PDB entry 6AZ1 | electron microscopy, 2.70 A resolution | chains G and 1 of the 38 polymer chains in the assembly

# Chain G
Molecule: ribosomal protein S6e
Organism: Leishmania donovani
Amino-acid sequence (249 residues; numbered 1 to 249; the number before each row is that of its first residue):
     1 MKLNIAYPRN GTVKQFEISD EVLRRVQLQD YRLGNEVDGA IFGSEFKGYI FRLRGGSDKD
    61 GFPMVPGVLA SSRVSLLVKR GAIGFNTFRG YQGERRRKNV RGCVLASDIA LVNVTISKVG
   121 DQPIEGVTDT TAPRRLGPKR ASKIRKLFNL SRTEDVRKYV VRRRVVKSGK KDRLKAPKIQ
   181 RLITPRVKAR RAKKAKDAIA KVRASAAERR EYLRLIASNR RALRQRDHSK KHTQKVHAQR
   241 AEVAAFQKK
Disordered / not traced: 239-249

# Chain 1
Molecule: ribosomal RNA 18S
Organism: Leishmania donovani
Sequence (2203 nucleotides; each row starts with the number of its first residue):
     1 GAUCUGGUUG AUUCUGCCAG UAGUCAUXUG CUUGUUUCAA GGACUUAGCC AUGCAUGCCU
    61 CAGAAUCACU GCAUUUGCAG GAAUCUGCGC AUGGCUCXUU ACAUCAGACG UAAUCUGCCG
   121 CAAAAAUCUU GCGGUUUCCG CAAAAUUGGA UAACUUGGCG AAACGCCAAG CUAAUACAUG
   181 AACCAACCGG GUGUUCUCCA CUCCAGACGG UGGGCAACCA UCGUCGUGAG ACGCCCAGCG
   241 AAUGAAUGAC AGUAAAACCA AUGCCUUCAC UGGCAGUAAC ACCCAGCAGU GUUGACUCAA
   301 UUCAUUCCGU GCGAAAGCCG GCUUGUUCCG GCGUCUUUUG ACGAACAACU GCCCUAUCAG
   361 CUGGUGAUGG CCGUGUAGUG GACUGCCAUG GCGUUGACGG GAGCGGGGGA UUAGGGUUCG
   421 AUUCCGGAGA GGGAGCCUGA GAAAUAGCUA CCACUUCUAC GGAGGGCAGC AGGCGCGCXA
   481 AUUGCCCAAU GUCAAAACAA AACGAUGAGG CAGCGAAAAG AAAUAGAGUU GUCAGUCCAU
   541 UUGGAUUGUC AUUUCAAUGG GGGAUAUUUA AACCCAUCCA AUAUCGAGUA ACAAUUGGAG
   601 GACAAGUCUG GUGCCAGCAC CCGCGGUAAU UCCAGCUCCA AAAGCGUAUA UUAAUGCUGU
   661 UGCUGUUXAA GGGUUCGUAG UUGAACUGUG GGCUGUGCAG GUUUGUUCCU GGUCGUCCCG
   721 UCCAUGUCGG AUUUGGUGAC CCAGGCCCUU GCAGCCCGUG AACAUUCAAA GAAACAAGAA
   781 ACACGGGAGU GGUUCCUUUC CUGAUUUACG CAUGUCAUGC AUGCCAGGGG GCGUCCGUGA
   841 UUUUUUACUG UGACUAAAGA AGCGUGACUA AAGCAGUCAU UUGACUUGAA UUAGAAAGCA
   901 UGGGAUAACA AXGGAGCAGC CUCUAGGCUA CCGUUUCGGC UUUUGUUGGU UUUAAAGGUC
   961 UAUUGGAGAU UAUGGAGCUG UGCGACAAGU GCUUUCCCAU CGCAACCUCG GUUCGGUGUG
  1021 UGGCGCCUUU GAGGGGUUUA GUGCGUCCGG UACGAGCUCC GGUUCGUCCG GCCGUAACGC
  1081 CUUUUCAACU CACGGCCUCU AGGAAUGAAG GAGGGUAGUU CGGGGGAGAA CGUACUGGGG
  1141 CGUCAGAGGU GAAAUUCUUA GACCGCACCA AGACGAACUA CAGCGAAGGC AUUCUUCAAG
  1201 GAUACCUUCC UCAAUCAAGA ACCAAAGUGU GGAGAUCGAA GAUGAUUAGA GACCAUUGUA
  1261 GUCCACACUG CAAACGAUGA CACCCAUGAA UUGGGGAUCU UAUGGGCCGG CCUGCGGCAG
  1321 GGUUUACCCU GUGUCAGCAC CGCGCCCGCU UUUACCACCU UACGUAUCUU UUCUAUUCGG
  1381 CCUUUACCGG CCACCCACGG GAAUAUCCUC AGCACGUUUU CUGUUUUUUC ACGCGAAAGC
  1441 UUUGAGGUUA CAGUCUCAGG GGGGAGUACG UUCGCAAGAG UGAAACUUAA AGAAAUUGAC
  1501 GGAAUGGCAC CACAAGACGU GGAGCGUGCG GUUUAAUUXG ACXXAACACG GGGAACUUUA
  1561 CCAGAUCCGG ACAGGAUGAG GAUUGACAGA UUGAGUGUUC UUUCUCGAUU CCCUGAAUGG
  1621 UGGUGCAUGG CCGCUUUUGG UCGGUGGAGU GAUUUGUUUG GUUGAUUCCG UCAACGGACG
  1681 AGAUCCAAGC UGCCCAGUAG AAUUCAGAAU UGCCCAUAGG AUAGCAAACU CAUCGGCGGG
  1741 UUUUACCCAA CGGUGGGCCG CAUUCGGUCG AAUUCUUCUC UGCGGGAUUC CUUUGUAAUU
  1801 GCACAAGGUG AAAUUUUGGG CAACAGCAGG UCUGUGAUGC UCCUCAAUGU UCUGGGCGAC
  1861 ACGCGCACUA CAAUGUCAGU GAGAACAAGA AAAACGACUU UUGUCGAACC UACUUGAUCA
  1921 AAAGAGUGGG GAAACCCCGG AAUCACAUAG ACUCACUUGG GACCGAGGAU UGCAAUUAUU
  1981 GGUCGCGCAA CGAGGAAUGU CUCGUAGGCG CAGCUCAUCA XACUGUGCCG AUUACGUCCC
  2041 UGCCAUUUGU ACACACCGCC XGUCGUUGUU UCCGAUGAUG GUGCAAUACA GGUGAUCGGA
  2101 CAGGCGGUGU UUUAUCCGCC CGAAAGUUCA CCGAUAUUUC UUCAAUAGAG GAAGCAAAAG
  2161 UCGUAACAAG GUAGCUGUAG GUGAACCUGC AGCUGGAUCA UUU
Disordered / not traced: 74-76, 136-137, 194, 201-227, 252-254, 267-272, 323-327, 530-551, 697-715, 726, 733-737, 743-749, 764-769, 777-782, 793-828, 880-881, 886, 919-948, 1000-1099, 1119, 1299-1357, 1372-1407, 1428-1429, 1725-1759, 1766, 1794, 1799, 1898-1902, 2102-2121
Construct notes: conflict M1Y_1539 (U1020612 in 322500086), C4J_1543 (U1020608 in 322500086)
Modified residues: OMU (o2'-methyluridine 5'-monophosphate) at position 8, OMC (o2'-methylycytidine-5'-monophosphate) at position 18, A2M (2'-O-methyladenosine 5'-(dihydrogen phosphate)) at position 28, OMU (o2'-methyluridine 5'-monophosphate) at position 33, OMC (o2'-methylycytidine-5'-monophosphate) at position 38, A2M (2'-O-methyladenosine 5'-(dihydrogen phosphate)) at position 98, OMC (o2'-methylycytidine-5'-monophosphate) at position 115, A2M (2'-O-methyladenosine 5'-(dihydrogen phosphate)) at position 479, OMG (o2'-methylguanosine-5'-monophosphate) at position 509, OMU (o2'-methyluridine 5'-monophosphate) at position 661, A2M (2'-O-methyladenosine 5'-(dihydrogen phosphate)) at position 668, A2M (2'-O-methyladenosine 5'-(dihydrogen phosphate)) at position 912, OMG (o2'-methylguanosine-5'-monophosphate) at position 1464, OMG (o2'-methylguanosine-5'-monophosphate) at position 1478, M1Y ((1S)-1,4-anhydro-1-(1-methyl-2,4-dioxo-1,2,3,4-tetrahydropyrimidin-5-yl)-5-O-phosphono-D-xylitol) at position 1539, C4J ((5S)-5-{3-[(3S)-3-amino-3-carboxypropyl]-1-methyl-2,4-dioxo-1,2,3,4-tetrahydropyrimidin-5-yl}-2,5-anhydro-1-O-phosphono-L-arabinitol) at position 1543, 5MC (5-methylcytidine-5'-monophosphate) at position 1544, OMG (o2'-methylguanosine-5'-monophosphate) at position 1550, OMU (o2'-methyluridine 5'-monophosphate) at position 1621, OMG (o2'-methylguanosine-5'-monophosphate) at position 1623, OMG (o2'-methylguanosine-5'-monophosphate) at position 1647, OMU (o2'-methyluridine 5'-monophosphate) at position 1777, OMG (o2'-methylguanosine-5'-monophosphate) at position 1829, OMU (o2'-methyluridine 5'-monophosphate) at position 1833, OMG (o2'-methylguanosine-5'-monophosphate) at position 1865, OMC (o2'-methylycytidine-5'-monophosphate) at position 1866, OMU (o2'-methyluridine 5'-monophosphate) at position 1979, 7MG (7N-methyl-8-hydroguanosine-5'-monophosphate) at position 1995, A2M (2'-O-methyladenosine 5'-(dihydrogen phosphate)) at position 2021, OMU (o2'-methyluridine 5'-monophosphate) at position 2048, 4OC (4n,o2'-methylcytidine-5'-monophosphate) at position 2059, 5MC (5-methylcytidine-5'-monophosphate) at position 2061, OMC (o2'-methylycytidine-5'-monophosphate) at position 2140, OMG (o2'-methylguanosine-5'-monophosphate) at position 2151, MA6 (6N-dimethyladenosine-5'-monophoshate) at position 2184, MA6 (6N-dimethyladenosine-5'-monophoshate) at position 2185
Covalently attached groups: paromomycin (PAR) linked to C1421; covalent link G1700-OMU_1777
Residues lining bound ligands:
  - Mg2+ (MG), molecule 1: U96, G426, G427
  - Mg2+ (MG), molecule 2: G405, G406, G420
  - Mg2+ (MG), molecule 3: G432, C452, U2135
  - Mg2+ (MG), molecule 4: C467, C470, G472
  - Mg2+ (MG), molecule 5: G606, A634, G635
  - Mg2+ (MG), molecule 6: U609, G610, G611, A629
  - Mg2+ (MG), molecule 7: A783, C784, C835, C836
  - Mg2+ (MG), molecule 8: A1108, A1109, G1111, A1112, C1209, C1210
  - Mg2+ (MG), molecule 9: G1189, A1272, A1274, G2192
  - Mg2+ (MG), molecule 10: C1237, G1238, U1257, G1258
  - Mg2+ (MG), molecule 11: G1530, G1531, G1858
  - Mg2+ (MG), molecule 12: C2162, G2163, U2164
  - paromomycin (PAR), molecule 1: G20, A22, G23, U24, A26, U27, C645, G646, U647, A648, U649, A650, U651
  - paromomycin (PAR), molecule 2: U365, G366, A367, A2085, A2086, C2132, G2133, A2134
  - paromomycin (PAR), molecule 3: A1290, U1291, U1292, G1293, G1294, G1295, U1419, U1420, U1422, G1423
  - paromomycin (PAR), molecule 4: A1509, C1510, C1511, U1637, U1638, G1639, G1664, A1681, G1682, U1815, G1818, G1819, C1821, A1822, U2002, C2003
  - paromomycin (PAR), molecule 5: G2062, U2063, C2064, G2065, U2066, C2155, A2156, A2157, A2158, A2159, G2160, U2161, C2162
  - paromomycin (PAR), molecule 6: U2066, U2067, G2068, U2069, U2070, U2071, A2149, G2150, OMG_2151, A2152, A2153, G2154, C2155
Reported in the primary citation:
  - conformationally variable residues (side-chain flip): A2158, A2159
  - binding site for paromomycin: G2065, A2158, A2159

# How chain G and chain 1 interact
Pairs across the interface - 193 pairs, chain G then chain 1:
  Lys2(G) - C159(1)  salt bridge to the phosphate
  Lys2(G) - G160(1)  salt bridge to the phosphate
  Asn4(G) - G157(1)  hydrogen bond to the sugar
  Asn4(G) - G158(1)  hydrogen bond to the sugar
  Pro8(G) - A169(1)  phosphate contact
  Pro8(G) - G170(1)  phosphate contact
  Val13(G) - U156(1)  hydrogen bond to the sugar
  Val13(G) - G157(1)  sugar contact
  Lys14(G) - G157(1)  sugar contact
  Gln15(G) - G157(1)  phosphate contact
  Gln15(G) - G158(1)  hydrogen bond to the phosphate
  Arg32(G) - A2100(1)  hydrogen bond to the phosphate
  Arg32(G) - C2101(1)  salt bridge to the phosphate
  Leu33(G) - C2101(1)  phosphate contact
  Gly34(G) - C2101(1)  phosphate contact
  Arg54(G) - A168(1)  phosphate contact
  Arg54(G) - A169(1)  salt bridge to the phosphate
  Gly55(G) - C167(1)  sugar contact
  Gly56(G) - C167(1)  sugar contact
  Ser57(G) - C159(1)  sugar contact
  Asp58(G) - C159(1)  hydrogen bond to the sugar
  Lys59(G) - G160(1)  sugar contact
  Lys59(G) - A161(1)  phosphate contact
  Asp60(G) - G160(1)  sugar contact
  Asp60(G) - A162(1)  hydrogen bond to the base
  Asp60(G) - A163(1)  base contact
  Asp60(G) - G461(1)  hydrogen bond to the sugar
  Gly61(G) - C159(1)  base contact
  Gly61(G) - G160(1)  sugar contact
  Gly61(G) - G165(1)  hydrogen bond to the base
  Phe62(G) - A163(1)  base contact
  Phe62(G) - G462(1)  phosphate contact
  Phe62(G) - A463(1)  phosphate contact
  Pro63(G) - C166(1)  sugar contact
  Pro63(G) - C167(1)  sugar contact
  Pro66(G) - A2100(1)  base contact
  Gly67(G) - A2100(1)  base contact
  Gly67(G) - A2124(1)  base contact
  Gly67(G) - A2125(1)  base contact
  Val68(G) - A2125(1)  sugar contact
  Arg73(G) - G461(1)  hydrogen bond to the sugar
  Arg73(G) - G462(1)  salt bridge to the phosphate
  Leu76(G) - A2125(1)  sugar contact
  Leu77(G) - U449(1)  sugar contact
  Leu77(G) - G2092(1)  phosphate contact
  Ala82(G) - C167(1)  phosphate contact
  Ile83(G) - C166(1)  phosphate contact
  Ile83(G) - C167(1)  phosphate contact
  Gly84(G) - C166(1)  sugar contact
  Phe85(G) - C166(1)  phosphate contact
  Asn86(G) - C166(1)  hydrogen bond to the phosphate
  Asn86(G) - C167(1)  phosphate contact
  Phe88(G) - C85(1)  phosphate contact
  Arg89(G) - C164(1)  sugar contact
  Arg89(G) - G165(1)  sugar contact
  Arg89(G) - C166(1)  salt bridge to the phosphate
  Tyr91(G) - G447(1)  hydrogen bond to the phosphate
  Gln92(G) - U438(1)  sugar contact
  Gln92(G) - G439(1)  phosphate contact
  Gly93(G) - C437(1)  sugar contact
  Gly93(G) - U438(1)  sugar contact
  Glu94(G) - G447(1)  hydrogen bond to the sugar
  Glu94(G) - C448(1)  sugar contact
  Arg95(G) - C436(1)  hydrogen bond to the sugar
  Arg95(G) - C437(1)  sugar contact
  Arg95(G) - C448(1)  hydrogen bond to the sugar
  Arg95(G) - G2092(1)  phosphate contact
  Arg95(G) - U2093(1)  salt bridge to the phosphate
  Arg96(G) - G165(1)  salt bridge to the phosphate
  Arg96(G) - C448(1)  phosphate contact
  Arg96(G) - U449(1)  phosphate contact
  Arg97(G) - U449(1)  hydrogen bond to the phosphate
  Arg97(G) - A450(1)  salt bridge to the phosphate
  Arg97(G) - G2091(1)  hydrogen bond to the phosphate
  Arg97(G) - G2092(1)  salt bridge to the phosphate
  Lys98(G) - G165(1)  phosphate contact
  Asn99(G) - A463(1)  phosphate contact
  Ala110(G) - C159(1)  phosphate contact
  Ala110(G) - G160(1)  phosphate contact
  Leu111(G) - G158(1)  sugar contact
  Leu111(G) - C159(1)  sugar contact
  Asn113(G) - G157(1)  base contact
  Asn113(G) - C167(1)  hydrogen bond to the sugar
  Asn113(G) - A168(1)  sugar contact
  Thr115(G) - A169(1)  sugar contact
  Arg134(G) - C171(1)  salt bridge to the phosphate
  Arg135(G) - U66(1)  base contact
  Arg135(G) - A68(1)  hydrogen bond to the base
  Arg135(G) - C154(1)  hydrogen bond to the sugar
  Arg135(G) - U155(1)  hydrogen bond to the sugar
  Arg135(G) - G170(1)  base contact
  Arg135(G) - C171(1)  sugar contact
  Leu136(G) - U66(1)  base contact
  Leu136(G) - A68(1)  base contact
  Leu136(G) - A153(1)  base contact
  Leu136(G) - C171(1)  hydrogen bond to the sugar
  Leu136(G) - U172(1)  sugar contact
  Gly137(G) - U66(1)  hydrogen bond to the base
  Gly137(G) - U172(1)  sugar contact
  Pro138(G) - U172(1)  phosphate contact
  Lys139(G) - A64(1)  phosphate contact
  Lys139(G) - A65(1)  salt bridge to the phosphate
  Lys139(G) - U66(1)  salt bridge to the phosphate
  Lys139(G) - U172(1)  hydrogen bond to the phosphate
  Lys139(G) - A173(1)  hydrogen bond to the phosphate
  Arg140(G) - G148(1)  hydrogen bond to the base
  Arg140(G) - G149(1)  hydrogen bond to the base
  Arg140(G) - A173(1)  hydrogen bond to the phosphate
  Arg140(G) - A174(1)  salt bridge to the phosphate
  Ser142(G) - G148(1)  hydrogen bond to the phosphate
  Lys143(G) - G149(1)  salt bridge to the phosphate
  Lys143(G) - A173(1)  phosphate contact
  Lys146(G) - G149(1)  salt bridge to the phosphate
  Arg152(G) - G131(1)  hydrogen bond to the phosphate
  Arg152(G) - C132(1)  salt bridge to the phosphate
  Arg152(G) - U146(1)  hydrogen bond to the sugar
  Val161(G) - U66(1)  base contact
  Arg163(G) - U66(1)  base contact
  Arg163(G) - C67(1)  phosphate contact
  Arg163(G) - A68(1)  salt bridge to the phosphate
  Lys167(G) - U70(1)  salt bridge to the phosphate
  Lys167(G) - G71(1)  salt bridge to the phosphate
  Lys171(G) - A73(1)  hydrogen bond to the base
  Arg173(G) - U70(1)  hydrogen bond to the base
  Arg173(G) - C72(1)  base contact
  Arg173(G) - A73(1)  base contact
  Lys175(G) - U66(1)  sugar contact
  Lys175(G) - C67(1)  salt bridge to the phosphate
  Lys175(G) - A68(1)  salt bridge to the phosphate
  Lys175(G) - C69(1)  base contact
  Ala176(G) - U66(1)  sugar contact
  Ala176(G) - G77(1)  phosphate contact
  Pro177(G) - U66(1)  base contact
  Lys178(G) - A65(1)  phosphate contact
  Lys178(G) - U66(1)  hydrogen bond to the phosphate
  Gln180(G) - A64(1)  phosphate contact
  Gln180(G) - A65(1)  hydrogen bond to the phosphate
  Gln180(G) - A173(1)  sugar contact
  Gln180(G) - A174(1)  sugar contact
  Arg181(G) - U147(1)  base contact
  Arg181(G) - G148(1)  hydrogen bond to the base
  Ile183(G) - U146(1)  sugar contact
  Ile183(G) - U147(1)  phosphate contact
  Pro185(G) - A144(1)  base contact
  Arg186(G) - G320(1)  hydrogen bond to the base
  Arg186(G) - G321(1)  hydrogen bond to the base
  Arg186(G) - C322(1)  base contact
  Arg186(G) - C328(1)  base contact
  Val187(G) - G317(1)  phosphate contact
  Lys188(G) - A144(1)  base contact
  Lys188(G) - U146(1)  salt bridge to the phosphate
  Ala189(G) - A144(1)  base contact
  Arg190(G) - C318(1)  salt bridge to the phosphate
  Arg191(G) - A145(1)  base contact
  Arg191(G) - U146(1)  salt bridge to the phosphate
  Arg191(G) - A314(1)  base contact
  Arg191(G) - A316(1)  hydrogen bond to the sugar
  Arg191(G) - G317(1)  salt bridge to the phosphate
  Lys193(G) - C329(1)  salt bridge to the phosphate
  Lys194(G) - A314(1)  phosphate contact
  Lys194(G) - A315(1)  salt bridge to the phosphate
  Lys194(G) - G317(1)  hydrogen bond to the base
  Ala195(G) - A185(1)  hydrogen bond to the base
  Ala195(G) - A314(1)  base contact
  Ile199(G) - A125(1)  base contact
  Ile199(G) - A185(1)  base contact
  Lys201(G) - A124(1)  salt bridge to the phosphate
  Val202(G) - A124(1)  sugar contact
  Val202(G) - A125(1)  base contact
  Arg203(G) - A185(1)  salt bridge to the phosphate
  Ser205(G) - A124(1)  phosphate contact
  Ala206(G) - A125(1)  base contact
  Arg209(G) - A288(1)  base contact
  Leu213(G) - C287(1)  phosphate contact
  Leu213(G) - A288(1)  base contact
  Arg214(G) - C287(1)  phosphate contact
  Ile216(G) - A288(1)  sugar contact
  Ala217(G) - G286(1)  hydrogen bond to the sugar
  Ser218(G) - G286(1)  sugar contact
  Arg220(G) - G286(1)  base contact
  Arg220(G) - A288(1)  hydrogen bond to the phosphate
  Arg220(G) - G289(1)  salt bridge to the phosphate
  Arg220(G) - U290(1)  salt bridge to the phosphate
  Arg221(G) - G286(1)  base contact
  Ala222(G) - U790(1)  base contact
  Leu223(G) - U790(1)  sugar contact
  Leu223(G) - G791(1)  phosphate contact
  Arg224(G) - A278(1)  salt bridge to the phosphate
  Arg224(G) - G286(1)  hydrogen bond to the base
  Arg226(G) - U790(1)  base contact
  His228(G) - U277(1)  salt bridge to the phosphate
  His232(G) - G276(1)  phosphate contact
  His232(G) - U277(1)  phosphate contact
Interface residues without a listed pair, chain G (107 interface residues in all): Ala6, Gly11, Val165, Leu174, Tyr212, Asn219, Asp227, Gln234, His237
Interface residues without a listed pair, chain 1 (88 interface residues in all): A123, A176, C319, G330, G829

# Summary
107 residues of chain G and 88 residues of chain 1 are in contact; the contacts include 44 hydrogen bonds and
34 salt bridges. Among the polar pairs are Asp60(G)-A162(1), Gly61(G)-G165(1) and Arg135(G)-A68(1). The paper
reports a binding site for paromomycin at G2065(1), A2158(1) and A2159(1); conformational variability at
A2158(1) and A2159(1).
Chain G is ribosomal protein S6e and chain 1 is ribosomal RNA 18S, both from Leishmania donovani; the
structure, Cryo-EM structure of the small subunit of Leishmania ribosome bound to paromomycin, was determined
by electron microscopy.
